PDB entry 3FXI | X-ray diffraction, 3.10 A resolution | chains A and B of the 4 polymer chains in the assembly

[Chain A (and B)]
Name: Toll-like receptor 4
Organism: Homo sapiens
Notes: fragment: extracellular domain, residues 27-631; chain B of this document is another copy of the same molecule, construct and numbering; everything in this record applies to it too
Reference sequence: O00206 (TLR4_HUMAN); residues 27-631 here = UniProt positions 27-631
Chain sequence (605 residues; row label = number of the first residue in the row):
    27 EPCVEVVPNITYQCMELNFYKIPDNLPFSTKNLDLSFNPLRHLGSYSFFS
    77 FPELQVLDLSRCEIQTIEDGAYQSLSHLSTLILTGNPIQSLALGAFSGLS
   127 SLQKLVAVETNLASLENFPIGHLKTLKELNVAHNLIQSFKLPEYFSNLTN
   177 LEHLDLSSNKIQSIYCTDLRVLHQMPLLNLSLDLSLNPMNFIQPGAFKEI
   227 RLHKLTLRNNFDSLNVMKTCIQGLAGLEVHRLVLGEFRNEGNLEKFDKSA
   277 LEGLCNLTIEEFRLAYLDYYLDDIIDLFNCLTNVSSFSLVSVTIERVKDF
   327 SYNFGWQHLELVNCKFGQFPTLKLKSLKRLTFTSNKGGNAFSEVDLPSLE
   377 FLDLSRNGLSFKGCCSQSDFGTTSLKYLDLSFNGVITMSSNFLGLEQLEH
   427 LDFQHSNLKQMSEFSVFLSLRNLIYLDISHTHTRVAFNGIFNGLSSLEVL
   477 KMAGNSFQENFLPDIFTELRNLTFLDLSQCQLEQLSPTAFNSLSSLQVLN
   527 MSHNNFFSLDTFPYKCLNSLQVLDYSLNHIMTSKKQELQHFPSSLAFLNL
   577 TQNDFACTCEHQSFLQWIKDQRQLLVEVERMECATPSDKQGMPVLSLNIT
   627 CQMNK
Unresolved in the structure: 628-631
Cystine bridges: C29-C40, C281-C306, C390-C391, C583-C609, C585-C627
Covalent attachments: glycan linked to N173, N205, N497; N-acetylglucosamine (NAG) linked to N526, N575
Bound ions: Mg2+ near D294 (its only coordinating residue here)
Small-molecule neighbours:
  - 3-hydroxy-tetradecanoic acid / 2-amino-2-deoxy-beta-D-glucopyranose / L-glycero-alpha-D-manno-heptopyranose / 3-deoxy-manno-oct-2-ulosonic acid / myristic acid / 2-amino-2-deoxy-alpha-D-glucopyranose: S415, Q436, E439, F440, S441
  - 3-hydroxy-tetradecanoic acid / L-glycero-alpha-D-manno-heptopyranose / 3-deoxy-manno-oct-2-ulosonic acid / myristic acid / 2-amino-2-deoxy-alpha-D-glucopyranose: R264, D294, Y296, T319, E321, R322, K341, K362
UniProt features mapped onto this chain:
  - glycosylation (N-linked (GlcNAc...) asparagine): N35, N173, N205, N282, N309, N497, N526, N575, N624, N630
  - natural variant: D299 (D299G: In allele TLR4*B), T399 (T399I: In allele TLR4*B)
  - mutagenesis: H431 (H431A: Partially diminishes NF-kappa-B activation induced by Ni(2+). Strongly reduces NF-kappa-B activation induced by Ni(2+); when associated with A-456 or A-458), H456 (H456A: Partially diminishes NF-kappa-B activation induced by Ni(2+). Strongly reduces NF-kappa-B activation induced by Ni(2+); when associated with A-431 ...), H458 (H458A: Partially diminishes NF-kappa-B activation induced by Ni(2+). Strongly reduces NF-kappa-B activation induced by Ni(2+); when associated with A-431 ...), N526 (N526A: Abolishes LPS-response and prevents the cell surface expression), N575 (N575A: Abolishes LPS-response and prevents the cell surface expression)
What the authors report for this chain:
  - binding site for 3-hydroxy-tetradecanoic acid: Q436, F440

[Interface between chain A and chain B]
Residue-residue contacts - 23 pairs, chain A then chain B:
  G363(A) with K388(B)
  G364(A) with K388(B)
  N365(A) with N365(B), hydrogen bond (side chain-backbone); A366(B); S386(B), hydrogen bond (side chain-backbone); K388(B)
  A366(A) with N365(B); A366(B), hydrophobic
  S386(A) with N365(B), hydrogen bond (backbone-side chain); S386(B), hydrogen bond
  K388(A) with G363(B); G364(B); N365(B)
  N409(A) with K435(B)
  G410(A) with V411(B)
  V411(A) with G410(B); V411(B), hydrophobic
  N433(A) with N433(B), hydrogen bond; H458(B)
  K435(A) with N409(B)
  H458(A) with H458(B), hydrogen bond
  Q507(A) with Q507(B), hydrogen bond
  F533(A) with F533(B), hydrophobic
Interface residues without a listed pair, chain A (17 interface residues in all): E509, N531, H555
Interface residues without a listed pair, chain B (17 interface residues in all): E509, N531, H555

[In short]
The chain A/chain B interface involves 17 residues from each chain, with 7 hydrogen bonds. Polar contacts
include N365(A)-N365(B), N365(A)-S386(B) and S386(A)-S386(B). The paper reports a binding site for
3-hydroxy-tetradecanoic acid at Q436(A) and F440(A).
Chain A and chain B are both Toll-like receptor 4 (Homo sapiens); the structure, Crystal structure of the
human TLR4-human MD-2-E.coli LPS Ra complex, was determined by X-ray diffraction.
